Entry 6GBW (X-ray diffraction, 1.45 A resolution); this record covers chains L and H of the 3 polymer chains in the assembly.

== Chain L ==
Protein: Prothrombin
Source organism: Homo sapiens
Notes: EC 3.4.21.5
Reference sequence: P00734 (THRB_HUMAN); the construct lacks a stretch of the UniProt sequence, so the offset changes along the chain: -4 to 0 = UniProt 328-332; 1-14 = UniProt 336-349; 15-17 = UniProt 361-363
Chain sequence (36 residues; each row starts with the number of its first residue; a row labelled like 14A-14K holds insertion residues (14A, then the next letters in order); numbers below 1 keep their minus sign (Thr-4 is residue -4)):
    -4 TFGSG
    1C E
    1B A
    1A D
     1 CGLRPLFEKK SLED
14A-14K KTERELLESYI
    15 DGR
Unresolved in the structure: -4 to 0, 15-17
Curated features (UniProtKB/Swiss-Prot):
  - site: Arg17 (Cleavage)

== Chain H ==
Protein: Prothrombin
Source organism: Homo sapiens
Notes: EC 3.4.21.5
Reference sequence: P00734 (THRB_HUMAN); the construct lacks a stretch of the UniProt sequence and is renumbered around it, so the offset changes along the chain: 16-36 = UniProt 364-384; 37-60 = UniProt 386-409; 61-77 = UniProt 419-435; 78-97 = UniProt 437-456; 7 more segments
Chain sequence (259 residues; row label = number of the first residue in the row; note: 3 numbers in that range are skipped by the numbering (no residue carries them; nothing is unmodelled there); a row labelled like 60A-60I holds insertion residues (60A, then the next letters in order)):
    16 IVEGSDAEIG MSPWQVMLFR K
   36A S
    37 PQELLCGASL ISDRWVLTAA HCLL
60A-60I YPPWDKNFT
    61 ENDLLVRIGK HSRTRYE
   77A R
    78 NIEKISMLEK IYIHPRYNWR
   97A E
    98 NLDRDIALMK LKKPVAFSDY IHPVCLPDRE TA
129A-129C ASL
   130 LQAGYKGRVT GWGNLKET
147A-147G WTANVGK
   150 GQPSVLQVVN LPIVERPVCK DSTRIRITDN MFCAG
  184A Y
   185 KP
186A-186D DEGK
   187 RGDACEGDSG GPFVMKSP
204A-204B FN
   205 NRWYQMGIVS WGE
   219 GCD
  221A R
   222 DGKYGFYTHV FRLKKWIQKV IDQFGE
Unresolved in the structure: 147A-147G, 246-247
Curated features (UniProtKB/Swiss-Prot):
  - region: Ala183 to Val200 (High affinity receptor-binding region which is also known as the TP508 peptide)
  - active site (Charge relay system): His57, Asp102, Ser195
  - glycosylation: Asn60G (N-linked (GlcNAc...) (complex) asparagine)
Cystine bridges: Cys42-Cys58, Cys168-Cys182, Cys191-Cys220
Ion coordination: Na+ site 1: Lys169, Thr172, Phe204A; Na+ site 2: Arg221A, Lys224
Residues lining bound ligands:
  - EU5 ((2S)-N-[[2-(aminomethyl)-5-chloranyl-phenyl]methyl]-1-[(2S)-5-carbamimidamido-2-[(phenylmethyl)sulfonylamino]pentanoyl]pyrrolidine-2-carboxamide): His57, Tyr60A, Trp60D, Glu97A, Leu99, Ile174, Asp189, Ala190, Cys191, Glu192, Ser195, Val213, Ser214, Trp215, Gly216, Glu217, Gly219, Cys220, Gly226, Phe227, Tyr228
  - N-acetylglucosamine (NAG; 2-acetamido-2-deoxy-beta-D-glucopyranose): Leu60, Pro60B, Asn60G, Trp96

== Chain L / chain H interface ==
Cross-chain cystine bridges: Cys1(L)-Cys122(H)
Contacting residue pairs - 60 pairs, chain L then chain H:
  Cys1(L) - Pro120(H)
  Cys1(L) - Val121(H)
  Cys1(L) - Cys122(H)  disulfide
  Cys1(L) - Arg206(H)  hydrogen bond (backbone-side chain)
  Asp1A(L) - His119(H)  salt bridge
  Asp1A(L) - Arg206(H)
  Ala1B(L) - Arg206(H)  hydrogen bond (backbone-side chain)
  Gly2(L) - Trp29(H)
  Gly2(L) - Pro120(H)  hydrogen bond (backbone-backbone)
  Gly2(L) - Cys122(H)
  Gly2(L) - Arg206(H)
  Gly2(L) - Trp207(H)  hydrogen bond (backbone-backbone)
  Leu3(L) - His119(H)  hydrogen bond (backbone-side chain)
  Leu3(L) - Asn205(H)
  Leu3(L) - Arg206(H)
  Arg4(L) - Gly25(H)
  Arg4(L) - Met26(H)  hydrogen bond (side chain-backbone)
  Arg4(L) - Pro28(H)
  Arg4(L) - Trp29(H)
  Arg4(L) - Arg137(H)
  Arg4(L) - Trp207(H)
  Pro5(L) - Ser115(H)
  Pro5(L) - Asp116(H)
  Pro5(L) - His119(H)
  Leu6(L) - Ile24(H)
  Leu6(L) - Asp116(H)
  Phe7(L) - Glu23(H)
  Phe7(L) - Ile24(H)
  Phe7(L) - Gly25(H)
  Phe7(L) - Met26(H)  hydrophobic
  Glu8(L) - Lys202(H)  salt bridge
  Glu8(L) - Asn205(H)
  Glu8(L) - Trp207(H)  hydrogen bond
  Lys9(L) - His119(H)
  Asp14(L) - Glu23(H)
  Asp14(L) - Met26(H)
  Asp14(L) - Arg137(H)  salt bridge
  Asp14(L) - Trp207(H)
  Lys14A(L) - Glu23(H)  hydrogen bond (backbone-side chain)
  Thr14B(L) - Arg137(H)  hydrogen bond
  Thr14B(L) - Asn159(H)  hydrogen bond
  Glu14C(L) - Arg137(H)
  Glu14C(L) - Lys202(H)  salt bridge
  Glu14E(L) - Lys135(H)  salt bridge
  Glu14E(L) - Asn159(H)  hydrogen bond
  Glu14E(L) - Tyr184A(H)  hydrogen bond
  Leu14F(L) - Lys135(H)
  Leu14F(L) - Gly136(H)
  Leu14F(L) - Asn159(H)
  Leu14F(L) - Trp207(H)  hydrophobic
  Leu14G(L) - Pro204(H)  hydrophobic
  Ser14I(L) - Gly133(H)
  Ser14I(L) - Tyr134(H)
  Ser14I(L) - Lys135(H)  hydrogen bond (side chain-backbone)
  Tyr14J(L) - Tyr134(H)  hydrophobic
  Tyr14J(L) - Lys135(H)  hydrogen bond (side chain-backbone)
  Tyr14J(L) - Met201(H)
  Tyr14J(L) - Lys202(H)
  Tyr14J(L) - Pro204(H)
  Ile14K(L) - Tyr134(H)  hydrogen bond (backbone-side chain)
Other interface residues (no listed pair), chain L (22 interface residues in all): Glu1C
Other interface residues (no listed pair), chain H (27 interface residues in all): Tyr117, Leu129C

== In short ==
The interface between chain L and chain H involves 22 residues on one side and 27 on the other; the contacts
include 1 disulfide bond, 15 hydrogen bonds and 5 salt bridges. Polar pairs include Asp1A(L)-His119(H),
Glu8(L)-Lys202(H) and Glu14E(L)-Lys135(H). Chain H binds compound EU5.
Chain L is Prothrombin and chain H is Prothrombin, both from Homo sapiens; the structure, Thrombin in complex
with MI2100 ((S)-N-(2-(aminomethyl)-5-chlorobenzyl)-1-((benzylsulfonyl)-L-arginyl)pyrrolidine-2-carboxamide),
was determined by X-ray diffraction (same publication as 6ROT, 5LCE, 5LPD, 5JZY and 5JFD).
